4ITV - chains F and K of the 12 polymer chains in the assembly; structure by X-ray diffraction, 3.60 A resolution.

# Chain F (and K)
Molecule: Non-haem bromoperoxidase BPO-A2, Matrix protein 1
From: Streptomyces aureofaciens
Notes: EC 1.11.1.-; chain K of this document is another copy of the same molecule, construct and numbering; everything in this record applies to it too
UniProt: chimeric construct of P29715, P03485: residues 0-277 from P29715 (BPOA2_STRAU) positions 1-278 (UniProt number = residue number + 1); residues 286-447 from P03485 positions 3-164 (UniProt number = residue number - 283)
Chain sequence (456 residues; each row starts with the number of its first residue; numbering starts at 0):
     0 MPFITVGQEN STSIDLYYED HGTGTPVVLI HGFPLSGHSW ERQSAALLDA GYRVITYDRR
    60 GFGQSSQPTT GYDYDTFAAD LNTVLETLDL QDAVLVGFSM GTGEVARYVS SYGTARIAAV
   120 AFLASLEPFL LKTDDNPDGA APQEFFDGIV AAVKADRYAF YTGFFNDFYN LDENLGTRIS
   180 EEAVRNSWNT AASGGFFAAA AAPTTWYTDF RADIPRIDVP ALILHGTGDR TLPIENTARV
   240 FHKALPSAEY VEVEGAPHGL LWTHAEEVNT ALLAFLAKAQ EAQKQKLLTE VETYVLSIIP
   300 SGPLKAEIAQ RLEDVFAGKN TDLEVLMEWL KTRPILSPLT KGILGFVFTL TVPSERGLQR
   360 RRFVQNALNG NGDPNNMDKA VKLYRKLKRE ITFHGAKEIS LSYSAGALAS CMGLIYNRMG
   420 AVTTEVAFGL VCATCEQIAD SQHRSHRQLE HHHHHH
Unresolved in the structure: 0, 441-455
Differences from the reference sequence: engineered mutation Thr-24 (Gln25 in P29715), Ala-118 (Lys119 in P29715); linker (278-285); expression tag (448-455)
Curated features (UniProtKB/Swiss-Prot):
  - active site: Ser-98, Asp-228, His-257

# Interface between chain F and chain K
Contacting residue pairs (12; chain F residue first):
  Ile-334(F) with Ser-109(K); Arg-215(K)
  Ser-336(F) with Ser-110(K)
  Pro-337(F) with Tyr-111(K)
  Arg-361(F) with Gly-70(K)
  Asn-368(F) with Gly-6(K)
  Asn-370(F) with Thr-4(K); Val-5(K); Gly-6(K); Thr-82(K), hydrogen bond
  Gly-371(F) with Thr-4(K); Gln-7(K)
Also at the interface, not in a pair above, chain F (9 interface residues in all): Pro-333, Leu-335
Also at the interface, not in a pair above, chain K (11 interface residues in all): Ala-211

# Overview
9 residues of chain F face 11 of chain K across their interface, with 1 hydrogen bond. Its one hydrogen-bonded
contact is Asn-370(F)/Thr-82(K). Curated annotation (UniProt) lists 3 active-site residues on chain F.
Both chains are Non-haem bromoperoxidase BPO-A2, Matrix protein 1 (Streptomyces aureofaciens). Entry 4ITV
(Structure of a 16 nm protein cage designed by fusing symmetric oligomeric domains, triple mutant, P212121
...) was determined by X-ray diffraction (same publication as 4IQ4 and 4IVJ).
